PDB entry 6H68 | electron microscopy, 4.60 A resolution (low resolution: residue-level contacts below are approximate; hydrogen-bond / salt-bridge calls are withheld) | chains B and U of the 17 polymer chains in the assembly

Chain B:
Protein: DNA-directed RNA polymerase I subunit RPA135
Organism: Saccharomyces cerevisiae (strain ATCC 204508 / S288c)
Notes: EC 2.7.7.6
UniProt: P22138 (RPA2_YEAST); residue numbers follow UniProt; this construct covers 1-1203
Chain sequence (1203 residues; numbered 1 to 1203; the number before each row is that of its first residue):
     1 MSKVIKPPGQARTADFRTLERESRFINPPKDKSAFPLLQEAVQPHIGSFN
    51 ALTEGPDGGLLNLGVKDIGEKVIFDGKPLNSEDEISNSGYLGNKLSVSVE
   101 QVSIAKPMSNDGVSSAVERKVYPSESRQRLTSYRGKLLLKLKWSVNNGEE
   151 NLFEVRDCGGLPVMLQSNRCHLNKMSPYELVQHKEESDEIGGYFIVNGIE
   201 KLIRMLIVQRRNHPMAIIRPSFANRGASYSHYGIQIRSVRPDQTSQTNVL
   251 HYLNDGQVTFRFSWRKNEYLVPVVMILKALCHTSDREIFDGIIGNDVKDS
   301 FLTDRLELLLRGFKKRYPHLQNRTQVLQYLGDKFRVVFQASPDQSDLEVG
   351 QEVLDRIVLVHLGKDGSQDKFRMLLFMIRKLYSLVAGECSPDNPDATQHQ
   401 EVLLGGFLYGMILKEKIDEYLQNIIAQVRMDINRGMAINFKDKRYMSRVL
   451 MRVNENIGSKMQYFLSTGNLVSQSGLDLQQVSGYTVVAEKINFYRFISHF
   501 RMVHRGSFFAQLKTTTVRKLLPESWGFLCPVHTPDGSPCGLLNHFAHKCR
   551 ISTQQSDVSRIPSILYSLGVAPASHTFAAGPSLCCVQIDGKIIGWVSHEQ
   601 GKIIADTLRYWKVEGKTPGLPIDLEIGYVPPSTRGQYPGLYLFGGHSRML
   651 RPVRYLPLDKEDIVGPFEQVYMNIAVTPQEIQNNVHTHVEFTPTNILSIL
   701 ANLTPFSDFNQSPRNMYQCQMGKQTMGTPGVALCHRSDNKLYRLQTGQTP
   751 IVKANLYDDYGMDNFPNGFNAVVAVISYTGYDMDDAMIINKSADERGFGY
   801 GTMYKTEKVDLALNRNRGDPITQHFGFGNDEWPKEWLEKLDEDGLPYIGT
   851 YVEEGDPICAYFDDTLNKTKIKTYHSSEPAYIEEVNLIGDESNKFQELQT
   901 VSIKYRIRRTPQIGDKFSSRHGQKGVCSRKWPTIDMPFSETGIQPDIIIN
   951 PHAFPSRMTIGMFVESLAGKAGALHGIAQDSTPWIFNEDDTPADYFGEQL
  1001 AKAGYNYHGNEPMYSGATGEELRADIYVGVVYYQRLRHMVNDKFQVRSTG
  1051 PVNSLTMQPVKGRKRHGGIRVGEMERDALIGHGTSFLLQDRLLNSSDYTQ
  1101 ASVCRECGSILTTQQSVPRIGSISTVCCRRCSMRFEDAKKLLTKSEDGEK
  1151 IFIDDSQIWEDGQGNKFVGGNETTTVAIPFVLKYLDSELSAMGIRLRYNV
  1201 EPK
Not modelled in the structure: 1-10, 81-85, 815-817, 1142-1151
UniProt features mapped onto this chain:
  - zinc finger: Cys1104 to Cys1131 (C4-type)
  - modified residue: Ser2 (N-acetylserine), Ser81 (Phosphoserine), Ser1156 (Phosphoserine)
  - mutagenesis: Cys1104 (C1104A: No effect; when associated with A-1107; A-1128 and A-1131), Cys1107 (C1107A: Lethal. Abolishes recruitment of RPA1 to Pol I. No effect; when associated with A-1104; A-1128 and A-1131), Cys1127 (C1127R: Responsible of suppression of RPA190-5 and RPA190-1 mutations), Cys1128 (C1128A: No effect; when associated with A-1104; A-1107 and A-1131), Cys1131 (C1131A: No effect; when associated with A-1104; A-1107 and A-1128)
Ion coordination: Zn2+: Cys1104, Cys1107, Cys1128, Cys1131

Chain U:
Molecule: Non-template DNA
Sequence (52 nucleotides; each row starts with the number of its first residue):
     1 GCAGCCTAGTTGATCTCATAGCCCATTCCTACTCAGGAGAAGGAGCAGAG
    51 CG
Not modelled in the structure: 1-13, 24-33, 48-52

Chain B / chain U interface:
Residue-residue contacts (10):
  Arg219(B) - DC34(U)
  Pro220(B) - DA35(U)
  Ser221(B) - DC34(U)
  Arg444(B) - DC15(U)
  Arg444(B) - DT16(U)
  Arg448(B) - DC15(U)
  Arg448(B) - DT16(U)
  Met451(B) - DC17(U)
  Phe508(B) - DC34(U)
  Leu512(B) - DC34(U)
Also at the interface, not in a pair above, chain B (9 interface residues in all): Asn224

Overview:
9 residues of chain B and 5 residues of chain U are in contact. The Zn2+ site is built by Cys1104(B),
Cys1107(B), Cys1128(B) and Cys1131(B). UniProt lists 5 mutagenesis sites on chain B.
Here chain B is DNA-directed RNA polymerase I subunit RPA135 (Saccharomyces cerevisiae (strain ATCC 204508 /
S288c)) and chain U is Non-template DNA. Entry 6H68 (Yeast RNA polymerase I elongation complex stalled by
cyclobutane pyrimidine dimer (CPD) with fully-ordered A49) was determined by electron microscopy (same
publication as 6H67).
